Entry 3TPJ (X-ray diffraction, 1.61 A resolution); this record covers chain A.

== Chain A ==
Molecule: Beta-secretase 1
Organism: Homo sapiens
Notes: EC 3.4.23.46
Reference sequence: P56817 (BACE1_HUMAN); residues -18 to 393 here correspond to UniProt positions 43-454 (UniProt number = residue number + 61)
Amino-acid sequence (433 residues; numbered -39 to 393; the number before each row is that of its first residue; numbers below 1 keep their minus sign (Met-39 is residue -39)):
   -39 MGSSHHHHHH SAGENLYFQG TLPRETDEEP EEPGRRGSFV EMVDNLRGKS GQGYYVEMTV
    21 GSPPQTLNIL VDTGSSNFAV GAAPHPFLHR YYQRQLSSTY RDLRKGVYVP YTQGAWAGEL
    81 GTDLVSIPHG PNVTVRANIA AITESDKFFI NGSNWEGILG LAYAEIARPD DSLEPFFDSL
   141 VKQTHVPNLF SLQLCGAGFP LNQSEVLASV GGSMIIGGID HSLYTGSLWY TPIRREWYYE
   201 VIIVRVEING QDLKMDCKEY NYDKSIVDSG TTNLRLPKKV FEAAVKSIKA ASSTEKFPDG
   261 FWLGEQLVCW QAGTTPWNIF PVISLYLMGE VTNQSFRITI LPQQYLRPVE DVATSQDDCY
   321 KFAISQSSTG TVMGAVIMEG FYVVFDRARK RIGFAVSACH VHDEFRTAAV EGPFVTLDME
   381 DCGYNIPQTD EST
Not modelled in the structure: -39 to -5, 158-168, 311-313, 387-393
Construct notes: expression tag (-39 to -19); engineered mutation Ala75 (Lys136 in P56817), Ala77 (Glu138 in P56817)
Swiss-Prot annotation at these positions:
  - active site: Asp32, Asp228
  - modified residue (N6-acetyllysine): Lys65, Lys214, Lys218, Lys224, Lys238, Lys239, Lys246
  - glycosylation (N-linked (GlcNAc...) asparagine): Asn92, Asn111, Asn162, Asn293
Disulfides: Cys155-Cys359, Cys217-Cys382, Cys269-Cys319
Small-molecule neighbours:
  - urea (URE), molecule 1: Phe-1, His145, Pro147, Gly177
  - urea (URE), molecule 2: Glu1, Pro88, His89
  - urea (URE), molecule 3: Gly66, Val67, Tyr68, Arg128, Pro129
From the paper describing this entry:
  - catalytic residues: Asp32, Asp228 (citing earlier work)
  - conformationally variable residues (loop rearrangement): Val67 to Ala75

== Summary ==
Chain A binds 3 copies of urea. From UniProt: active-site residues Asp32 and Asp228. The paper reports
catalytic residues Asp32 and Asp228; conformational variability at Val67.
Chain A is Beta-secretase 1 (Homo sapiens); the structure, APO structure of BACE1, was determined by X-ray
diffraction together with 3TPL, 3TPP and 3TPR from the same study.
